5Y7A - chain A; structure by X-ray diffraction, 1.85 A resolution.

[Chain A]
Name: Kynurenine 3-monooxygenase
From: Pseudomonas fluorescens
Notes: EC 1.14.13.9
Reference sequence: Q84HF5 (KMO_PSEFL); residue numbers follow UniProt; this construct covers 2-461
Chain sequence (473 residues; each row starts with the number of its first residue; numbering starts at 0):
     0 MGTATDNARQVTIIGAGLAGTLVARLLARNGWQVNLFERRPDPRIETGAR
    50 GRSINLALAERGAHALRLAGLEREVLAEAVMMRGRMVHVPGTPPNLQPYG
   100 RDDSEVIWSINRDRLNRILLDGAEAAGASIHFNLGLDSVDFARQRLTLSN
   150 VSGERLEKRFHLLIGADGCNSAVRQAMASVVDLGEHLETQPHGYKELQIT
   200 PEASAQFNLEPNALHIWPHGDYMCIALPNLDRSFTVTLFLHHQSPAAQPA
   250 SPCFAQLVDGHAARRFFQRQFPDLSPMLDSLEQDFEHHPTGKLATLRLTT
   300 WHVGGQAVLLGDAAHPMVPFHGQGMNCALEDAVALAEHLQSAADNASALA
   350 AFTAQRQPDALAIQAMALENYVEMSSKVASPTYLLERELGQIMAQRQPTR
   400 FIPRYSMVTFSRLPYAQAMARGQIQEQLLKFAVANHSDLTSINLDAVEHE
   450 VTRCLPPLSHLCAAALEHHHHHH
Not modelled in the structure: 0-6, 458-472
Construct notes: expression tag (0-1, 462-472)
Swiss-Prot annotation at these positions:
  - binding site (FAD): Leu-17, Ala-18, Glu-37 to Arg-39, Ala-56, Arg-111, Leu-135, Asp-311, Met-324, Asn-325
  - binding site (L-kynurenine): Arg-84, Tyr-98, Asn-369, Tyr-404
  - mutagenesis: Arg-84 (R84A: Abolishes kynurenine 3-monooxygenase activity), Tyr-98 (Y98A/F: Abolishes kynurenine 3-monooxygenase activity), Phe-319 to His-320 (Abolishes NADPH oxidase activity), His-320 (H320A: Slightly decreases NADPH oxidase activity), Asn-369 (N369A: Decreases kynurenine 3-monooxygenase activity; N369D: Abolishes kynurenine 3-monooxygenase activity), Glu-372 (E372A/Q: Strongly decreases kynurenine 3-monooxygenase activity), Met-373 (M373A: Abolishes kynurenine 3-monooxygenase activity; M373L: Decreases kynurenine 3-monooxygenase activity), Tyr-404 (Y404A: Abolishes kynurenine 3-monooxygenase activity; Y404F: Decreases kynurenine 3-monooxygenase activity)
Small-molecule neighbours:
  - FAD (flavin-adenine dinucleotide): Ile-13, Gly-14, Ala-15, Gly-16, Leu-17, Ala-18, Gly-19, Phe-36, Glu-37, Arg-38, Arg-39, Leu-55, Ala-56, Arg-111, Leu-133, Gly-134, Leu-135, Ala-165, Asp-166, Gly-167, Ala-171, Tyr-193, Glu-195, Thr-236, Leu-309, Gly-310, Asp-311, Ala-312, Pro-318, Gly-321, Gln-322, Gly-323, Met-324, Asn-325, Ala-327
  - L-kynurenine (KYN; (2S)-2-amino-4-(2-aminophenyl)-4-oxobutanoic acid): Ala-56, Arg-84, Ile-106, Leu-213, Ile-224, Leu-226, Phe-238, Pro-318, Phe-319, His-320, Gly-321, Asn-369, Glu-372, Met-373, Tyr-404

[Summary]
Chain A binds flavin-adenine dinucleotide and L-kynurenine. From UniProt: 11 FAD-binding residues, 4
L-kynurenine-binding residues and 8 mutagenesis sites.
Chain A is Kynurenine 3-monooxygenase (Pseudomonas fluorescens); the structure, Crystal structure of
Pseudomonas fluorescens Kynurenine 3-monooxygenase in complex with L-KYN, was determined by X-ray diffraction,
deposited together with 5Y66 and 5Y77.
